Entry 6M0A (X-ray diffraction, 2.20 A resolution); this record covers chains A and B.

Chain A (and B):
Molecule: AT3G03890 protein
From: Arabidopsis thaliana
Notes: chain B of this document is another copy of the same molecule, construct and numbering; everything in this record applies to it too
Reference sequence: Q8LDU1 (Q8LDU1_ARATH); residues 63-321 here = UniProt positions 63-321
Chain sequence (292 residues; numbered 30 to 321; the number before each row is that of its first residue):
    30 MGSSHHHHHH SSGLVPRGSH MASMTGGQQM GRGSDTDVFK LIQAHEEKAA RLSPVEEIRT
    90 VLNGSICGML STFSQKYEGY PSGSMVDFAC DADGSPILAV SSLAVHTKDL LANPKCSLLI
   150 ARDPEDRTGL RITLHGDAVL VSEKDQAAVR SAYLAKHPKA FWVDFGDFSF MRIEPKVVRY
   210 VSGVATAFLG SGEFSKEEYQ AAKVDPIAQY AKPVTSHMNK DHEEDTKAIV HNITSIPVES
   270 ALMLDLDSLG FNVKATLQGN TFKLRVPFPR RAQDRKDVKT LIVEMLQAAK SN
Disordered / not traced: 30-65, 321 (chain B: 30-64, 321)
Sequence notes: expression tag (30-62)
UniProt features mapped onto this chain:
  - region (Dimerization): C96 to D116, K144 to D166, K205 to R208
  - binding site (heme b): S130, V134, H135
  - site: E222 (Dimerization)

Chain A / chain B interface:
Contacting residue pairs (72):
  C96(A) - E154(B)
  M98(A) - M98(B)  hydrophobic
  M98(A) - L99(B)
  M98(A) - S100(B)
  M98(A) - G112(B)
  M98(A) - L148(B)  hydrophobic
  S100(A) - S100(B)  hydrogen bond
  S100(A) - P110(B)
  S100(A) - S111(B)
  S100(A) - G112(B)
  F102(A) - F102(B)  hydrophobic
  F102(A) - G108(B)
  F102(A) - Y109(B)
  F102(A) - P110(B)
  K105(A) - R208(B)
  K105(A) - E222(B)  salt bridge
  Y106(A) - H164(B)
  Y106(A) - K205(B)
  Y106(A) - V206(B)
  Y106(A) - R208(B)  hydrogen bond
  Y106(A) - E222(B)  hydrogen bond
  G108(A) - F102(B)
  G108(A) - K144(B)
  Y109(A) - K144(B)  hydrogen bond
  Y109(A) - C145(B)
  Y109(A) - G165(B)
  Y109(A) - D166(B)  hydrogen bond
  Y109(A) - K205(B)
  P110(A) - S100(B)
  P110(A) - F102(B)
  P110(A) - K144(B)
  P110(A) - C145(B)  hydrophobic
  P110(A) - S146(B)
  P110(A) - H164(B)
  S111(A) - S100(B)
  S111(A) - S146(B)
  S111(A) - H164(B)
  G112(A) - S100(B)
  G112(A) - S146(B)
  G112(A) - T162(B)  hydrogen bond (backbone-side chain)
  S113(A) - L148(B)
  M114(A) - M98(B)  hydrophobic
  M114(A) - L148(B)  hydrophobic
  M114(A) - R160(B)
  D116(A) - R156(B)  salt bridge
  K144(A) - G108(B)
  K144(A) - Y109(B)  hydrogen bond
  K144(A) - P110(B)
  C145(A) - Y109(B)
  C145(A) - P110(B)  hydrophobic
  S146(A) - P110(B)  hydrogen bond (side chain-backbone)
  S146(A) - S111(B)
  S146(A) - G112(B)
  L148(A) - G112(B)
  L148(A) - S113(B)
  L148(A) - M114(B)  hydrophobic
  E154(A) - P153(B)
  R160(A) - M114(B)
  T162(A) - G112(B)  hydrogen bond (side chain-backbone)
  H164(A) - Y106(B)
  H164(A) - Y109(B)
  H164(A) - P110(B)  hydrogen bond (side chain-backbone)
  H164(A) - S111(B)
  G165(A) - Y109(B)
  D166(A) - Y109(B)  hydrogen bond
  W191(A) - R156(B)
  K205(A) - Y109(B)
  V206(A) - Y106(B)
  R208(A) - K105(B)
  R208(A) - Y106(B)  hydrogen bond
  E222(A) - K105(B)
  E222(A) - Y106(B)  hydrogen bond
Interface residues without a listed pair, chain A (32 interface residues in all): T101, P153, H186
Interface residues without a listed pair, chain B (30 interface residues in all): T101

Overview:
32 residues of chain A and 30 residues of chain B are in contact, with 13 hydrogen bonds and 2 salt bridges.
Polar contacts include K105(A)-E222(B), D116(A)-R156(B) and S100(A)-S100(B). Curated annotation (UniProt)
lists 3 heme b-binding residues on chain A.
Both chains are AT3G03890 protein (Arabidopsis thaliana). Entry 6M0A (The heme-bound structure of the
chloroplast protein At3g03890) was determined by X-ray diffraction.
